PDB entry 9GLQ | X-ray diffraction, 2.10 A resolution | chains A and C of the 3 polymer chains in the assembly

[Chain A]
Protein: Tumor protein p73
Source organism: Homo sapiens
UniProtKB: O15350 (P73_HUMAN); numbering as in UniProt (aligned over 351-398)
Chain sequence (50 residues; each row starts with the number of its first residue):
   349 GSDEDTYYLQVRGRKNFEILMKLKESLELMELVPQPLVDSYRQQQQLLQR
Unresolved in the structure: 349-351, 398
Differences from the reference sequence: expression tag (349-350); conflict Lys363 (Glu in O15350)
Metal / ion sites: Co2+: Lys363, Glu366 (shared with Asp29(C) of chain C)
What the authors report for this chain:
  - specificity-determining residues: Leu380, Pro384, Leu385

[Chain C]
Protein: Darpins 1800
Source organism: synthetic construct
Notes: antibody fragment or engineered binder
Chain sequence (126 residues; row label = number of the first residue in the row):
     1 GSDLGKKLLEAAAVGQDDEVRILMANGADVNAMDQNGETPLHLAAMNGHL
    51 EIVEVLLKTGADVNASDFHGDTPLHLAAMAGHLEIVEVLLKHGADVNAQD
   101 TWGYIPFDLAAWAGNEDIAEVLQKAA
Metal / ion sites: Co2+: Asp29 (shared with Lys363(A), Glu366(A) of chain A)

[Chain A / chain C interface]
Residue-residue contacts - 29 pairs, chain A then chain C:
  Leu380(A) with Trp102(C)
  Val381(A) with Trp102(C), hydrophobic
  Pro382(A) with His69(C); Trp102(C)
  Gln383(A) with Asn36(C)
  Pro384(A) with Asn36(C); Glu38(C); Met46(C)
  Leu385(A) with Asp71(C); Leu76(C), hydrophobic; Met79(C)
  Asp387(A) with Met46(C)
  Ser388(A) with Met46(C); Leu76(C), hydrogen bond (side chain-backbone); Met79(C); Ala80(C)
  Tyr389(A) with Met79(C), hydrophobic; Trp112(C), hydrophobic
  Gln391(A) with Met46(C); Asn47(C), hydrogen bond; Ala80(C); His82(C)
  Gln392(A) with Met79(C); Ala80(C), hydrogen bond (backbone-backbone); Ala113(C), hydrogen bond (side chain-backbone); Asn115(C), hydrogen bond
  Leu395(A) with Ala80(C); Gly81(C); His82(C)
Other interface residues (no listed pair), chain C (19 interface residues in all): Gly48, Asp67, Asp100, Leu109
From the paper, about this interface:
  - interface residues, chain A: Leu380(A), Pro384(A), Leu385(A)

[Summary]
The interface between chain A and chain C involves 12 residues on one side and 19 on the other; the contacts
include 5 hydrogen bonds. Polar contacts include Ser388(A)-Leu76(C), Gln391(A)-Asn47(C) and
Gln392(A)-Ala113(C). The Co2+ site is built by Lys363(A), Glu366(A) and Asp29(C). The paper reports interface
residues Leu380(A), Pro384(A) and Leu385(A); specificity determinants Leu380(A), Pro384(A) and Leu385(A).
Chain A is Tumor protein p73 (Homo sapiens) and chain C is Darpins 1800 (synthetic construct); the structure,
Crystal structure of p73 tetramerisation domain in complex with darpins 1800, was determined by X-ray
diffraction together with 9GNB from the same study.
